PDB entry 2B3Y | X-ray diffraction, 1.85 A resolution | chain A

# Chain A
Molecule: Iron-responsive element binding protein 1
Organism: Homo sapiens
Notes: EC 4.2.1.3
UniProtKB: P21399 (IREB1_HUMAN); residues 2-889 here = UniProt positions 2-889
Sequence (888 residues; each row starts with the number of its first residue):
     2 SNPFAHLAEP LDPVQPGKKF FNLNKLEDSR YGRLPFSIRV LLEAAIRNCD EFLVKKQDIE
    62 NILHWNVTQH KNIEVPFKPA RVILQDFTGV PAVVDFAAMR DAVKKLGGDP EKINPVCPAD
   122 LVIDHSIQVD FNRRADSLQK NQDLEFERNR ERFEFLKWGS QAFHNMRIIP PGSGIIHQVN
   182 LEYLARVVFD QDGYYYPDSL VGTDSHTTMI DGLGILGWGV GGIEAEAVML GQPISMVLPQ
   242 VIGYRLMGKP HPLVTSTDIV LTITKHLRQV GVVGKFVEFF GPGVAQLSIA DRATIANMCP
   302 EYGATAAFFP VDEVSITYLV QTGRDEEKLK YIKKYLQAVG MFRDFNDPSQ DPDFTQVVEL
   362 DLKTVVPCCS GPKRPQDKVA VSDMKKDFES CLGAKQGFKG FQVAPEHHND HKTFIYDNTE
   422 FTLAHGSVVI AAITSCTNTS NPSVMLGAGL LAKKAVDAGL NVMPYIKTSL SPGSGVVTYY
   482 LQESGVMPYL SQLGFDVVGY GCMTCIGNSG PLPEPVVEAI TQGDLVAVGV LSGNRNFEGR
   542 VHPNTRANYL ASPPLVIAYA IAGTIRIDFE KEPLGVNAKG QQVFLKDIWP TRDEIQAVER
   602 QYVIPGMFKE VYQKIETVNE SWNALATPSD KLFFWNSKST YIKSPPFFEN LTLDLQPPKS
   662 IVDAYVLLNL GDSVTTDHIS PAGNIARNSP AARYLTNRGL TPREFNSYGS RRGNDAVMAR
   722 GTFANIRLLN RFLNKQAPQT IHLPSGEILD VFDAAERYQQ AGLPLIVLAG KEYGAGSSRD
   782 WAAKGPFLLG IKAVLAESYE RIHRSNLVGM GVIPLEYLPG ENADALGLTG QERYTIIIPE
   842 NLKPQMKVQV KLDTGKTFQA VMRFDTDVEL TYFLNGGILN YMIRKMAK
Ion coordination: 4Fe-4S cluster Fe: C437, C503, C506
Residues lining bound ligands: 4Fe-4S cluster (SF4): H126, I176, I177, H178, D205, H207, N298, S436, C437, T438, C503, C506, I507, N535
Curated features (UniProtKB/Swiss-Prot):
  - binding site (substrate): Q86, D205 to H207, R536, R541, R699, S779, R780
  - binding site ([4Fe-4S] cluster): C437, C503, C506
  - modified residue: T628 (Phosphothreonine)
  - mutagenesis: C300 (C300S: No effect on aconitase activity or on RNA binding), C437 (C437S: Loss of aconitase activity. Leads to constitutive RNA binding, irrespective of iron levels), C503 (C503S: Loss of aconitase activity. Leads to constitutive RNA binding, irrespective of iron levels), C506 (C506S: Loss of aconitase activity. Leads to constitutive RNA binding, irrespective of iron levels), R536 (R536Q: Strongly reduced RNA binding), R541 (R541Q: Strongly reduced RNA binding), R699 (R699K: No effect on RNA binding), S778 (S778A: No effect on iron-regulated RNA binding. Loss of aconitase activity), R780 (R780Q: Nearly abolishes RNA binding)

# In short
Chain A binds 4Fe-4S cluster. The 4Fe-4S cluster Fe site is built by C437, C503 and C506. From UniProt: 9
substrate-binding residues, 3 [4Fe-4S] cluster-binding residues and 9 mutagenesis sites.
Chain A is Iron-responsive element binding protein 1 (Homo sapiens); the structure, Structure of a monoclinic
crystal form of human cytosolic aconitase (IRP1), was determined by X-ray diffraction together with 2B3X from
the same study.
